Entry 8HLZ (electron microscopy, 3.50 A resolution); this record covers chains C and A of the 6 polymer chains in the assembly.

[Chain C]
Protein: DNA polymerase processivity factor component A20
Source organism: Monkeypox virus
Reference sequence: Q5IXP2 (Q5IXP2_MONPV); numbering as in UniProt (aligned over 1-426)
Chain sequence (426 residues; row label = number of the first residue in the row):
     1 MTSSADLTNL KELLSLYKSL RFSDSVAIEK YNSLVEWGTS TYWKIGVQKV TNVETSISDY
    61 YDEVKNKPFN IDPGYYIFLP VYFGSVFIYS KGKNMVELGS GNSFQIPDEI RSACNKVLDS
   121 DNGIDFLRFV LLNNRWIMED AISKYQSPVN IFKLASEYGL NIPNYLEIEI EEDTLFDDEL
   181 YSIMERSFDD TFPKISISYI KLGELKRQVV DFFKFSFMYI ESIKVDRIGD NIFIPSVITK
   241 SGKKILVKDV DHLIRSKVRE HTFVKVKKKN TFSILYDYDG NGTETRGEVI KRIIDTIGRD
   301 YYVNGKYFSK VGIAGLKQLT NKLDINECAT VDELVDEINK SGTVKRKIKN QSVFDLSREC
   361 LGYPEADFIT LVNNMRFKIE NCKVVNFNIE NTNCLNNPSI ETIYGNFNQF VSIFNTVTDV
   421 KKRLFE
Not modelled in the structure: 46-101

[Chain A]
Protein: DNA polymerase
Source organism: Monkeypox virus
Notes: EC 2.7.7.7
Reference sequence: A0A2L0AR76 (A0A2L0AR76_MONPV); numbering as in UniProt (aligned over 1-1006)
Chain sequence (1006 residues; each row starts with the number of its first residue):
     1 MDVRCINWFE SHGENRFLYL KSRCRNGETV FIRFPHYFYY VVTDEIYQSL SPPPFNARPM
    61 GKMRTIDIDE TISYNLDIKD RKCSVADMWL IEEPKKRSIQ NATMDEFFNI SWFYISNGIS
   121 PDGCYSLDEQ YLTKINNGCY HCDDPRNCFA KEIPRFDIPR SYLFLDIECH FDKKFPSVFI
   181 NPISHTSYCY IDLSGKRLLF TLINEEMLTE QEIQEAVDRG CLRIQSLMEM DYERELVLCS
   241 EIVLLRIAKQ LLELTFDYVV TFNGHNFDLR YITNRLELLT GEKIIFRSPD KKEAVHLCIY
   301 ERNQSSHKGV CGMANTTFHV NNNNGTIFFD LYSFIQKSEK LDSYKLDSIS KNAFSCMGKV
   361 LNRGVREMTF IGDDTTDAKG KADTFAKVLT TGNYVTVDED IICKVIRKDI LENGFKVVLS
   421 CPTLPNDIYK LSFGKDDIDL AQMYKDYNLN IALDMARYCI HDACLCQYLW EYYGVETKTD
   481 AGAATYVLPQ SMVFEYRAST IIKGPLLKLL LETKTILVRS ETKQKFPYEG GKVFAPKQKM
   541 FSNNVLIFDY NSLYPNVCIF GNLSPETLVG VVVSTNRLEE EINNQLLLQK YPPPRYITVH
   601 CEPRLPNLIS EIAIFDRSIE GTIPRLLRTF LAERARYKKM LKQATSSTEK AIYDSMQYTY
   661 KIVANSVYGL MGFRNSALYS YASAKSCTSI GRRMILYLES VLNGAELSNG MLRFANTLSN
   721 PFYMDDRDIN PIVKTSLPID YRFRFRSVYG DTDSVFTEID SQDVDKSIEI AKELERLINS
   781 RVLFNNFKIE FEAVYKNLIM QSKKKYTTMK YSASSNSKSV PERINKGTSE TRRDVSKFHK
   841 NMIKTYKTRL SEMLSEGRMN SNQVCIDILR SLETDLRSEF DSRSSPLELF MLSRMHHSNY
   901 KSADNPNMYL VTEYNKNNPE TIELGERYYF AYICPANVPW TKKLVNIKTY ETIIDRSFKL
   961 GSNQRIFYEV YFKRLTSEIV NLLDNKVLCI SFFQRMFGSR PTFYEA
Not modelled in the structure: 305-314, 883-887, 894-930, 940-956, 999-1006
Differences from the reference sequence: conflict Phe108 (Leu in A0A2L0AR76)
What the authors report for this chain:
  - catalytic residues: Glu168 (citing earlier work)

[Chain C / chain A interface]
Pairs across the interface (16; chain C residue first):
  Phe354(C) with Asn576(A); Leu578(A), hydrophobic; Glu579(A)
  Ile369(C) with Thr575(A); Asn576(A)
  Val372(C) with Asn576(A); Arg577(A); Leu578(A), hydrophobic
  Asn373(C) with Asn576(A); Arg577(A), hydrogen bond (side chain-backbone)
  Met375(C) with Arg577(A), hydrogen bond (backbone-side chain)
  Arg376(C) with Arg577(A)
  Phe377(C) with Leu578(A), hydrophobic; Glu581(A)
  Ile379(C) with Glu581(A); Gln585(A)
Also at the interface, not in a pair above, chain C (12 interface residues in all): Asn374, Cys382, Phe410, Phe414
Also at the interface, not in a pair above, chain A (8 interface residues in all): Ile582
Interface features reported in the paper:
  - pairs named by the authors: Asn373(C)-Arg577(A) (hydrogen bond), Asn576(A)-Asn373(C)
  - interface residues, chain C: Phe354(C), Val372(C), Phe377(C), Ile379(C), Phe414(C)
  - interface residues, chain A: Leu578(A), Ile582(A)

[In short]
12 residues of chain C and 8 residues of chain A are in contact; the contacts include 2 hydrogen bonds. Polar
pairs include Asn373(C)-Arg577(A) and Met375(C)-Arg577(A). The authors report a hydrogen bond between
Asn373(C) and Arg577(A); a contact between Asn576(A) and Asn373(C). From the paper: the catalytic residue
Glu168(A); interface residues Phe354(C), Val372(C) and Leu578(A) among others.
Here chain C is DNA polymerase processivity factor component A20 and chain A is DNA polymerase, both from
Monkeypox virus. Entry 8HLZ (F8-A22-E4 complex of MPXV in hexameric form) was determined by electron
microscopy together with 8HM0 from the same study.
